PDB entry 1K82 | X-ray diffraction, 2.10 A resolution | chains E and A of the 3 polymer chains in the assembly

Chain E:
Molecule: 13-nt DNA strand
Sequence (13 nucleotides; each row starts with the number of its first residue):
   401 GGCTTCCTCC TGG

Chain A:
Molecule: formamidopyrimidine-DNA glycosylase
Organism: Escherichia coli
Notes: EC 3.2.2.23
UniProtKB: P05523 (FPG_ECOLI); residues 1-268 here correspond to UniProt positions 2-269 (UniProt number = residue number + 1)
Chain sequence (268 residues; row label = number of the first residue in the row):
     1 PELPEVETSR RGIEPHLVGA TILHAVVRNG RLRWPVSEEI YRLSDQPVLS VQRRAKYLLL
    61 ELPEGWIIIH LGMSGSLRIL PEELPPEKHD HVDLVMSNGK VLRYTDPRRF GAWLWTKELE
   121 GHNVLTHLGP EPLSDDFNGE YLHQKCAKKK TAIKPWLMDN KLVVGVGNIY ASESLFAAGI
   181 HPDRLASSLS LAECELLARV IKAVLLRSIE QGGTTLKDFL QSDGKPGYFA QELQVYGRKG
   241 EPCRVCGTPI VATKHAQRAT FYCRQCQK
Disordered / not traced: 217-224
Metal / ion sites: Zn2+: Cys243, Cys246, Cys263, Cys266

Interface between chain E and chain A:
Contacting residue pairs (20; chain E residue first):
  DG401(E) - Lys149(A)  hydrogen bond to the sugar
  DG401(E) - Thr151(A)  sugar contact
  DG401(E) - Trp156(A)  phosphate contact
  DG401(E) - Asp159(A)  phosphate contact
  DG402(E) - Pro155(A)  phosphate contact
  DG402(E) - Ala256(A)  phosphate contact
  DC403(E) - Ala256(A)  phosphate contact
  DC403(E) - Gln257(A)  phosphate contact
  DT404(E) - Ala256(A)  base contact
  DT404(E) - Gln257(A)  hydrogen bond to the phosphate
  DC406(E) - Phe110(A)  base contact
  DC407(E) - Arg108(A)  hydrogen bond to the base
  DC407(E) - Arg109(A)  hydrogen bond to the phosphate
  DC407(E) - Phe110(A)  base contact
  DT408(E) - His89(A)  hydrogen bond to the phosphate
  DT408(E) - Pro107(A)  sugar contact
  DT408(E) - Arg108(A)  base contact
  DT408(E) - Arg109(A)  salt bridge to the phosphate
  DC409(E) - Lys88(A)  salt bridge to the phosphate
  DC409(E) - His89(A)  salt bridge to the phosphate

Overview:
8 residues of chain E face 13 of chain A across their interface; the contacts include 5 hydrogen bonds and 3
salt bridges. Polar contacts include DC407(E)-Arg108(A), DG401(E)-Lys149(A) and DT404(E)-Gln257(A). Cys243(A),
Cys246(A), Cys263(A) and Cys266(A) coordinate Zn2+.
Here chain E is a 13-nt DNA strand and chain A is formamidopyrimidine-DNA glycosylase (Escherichia coli).
Entry 1K82 (Crystal structure of E.coli formamidopyrimidine-DNA glycosylase (Fpg) covalently trapped with DNA)
was determined by X-ray diffraction.
